5AVF - chains A and B; structure by X-ray diffraction, 1.95 A resolution.

Chain A (and B):
Molecule: Methyl-accepting chemotaxis (MCP) signaling domain protein
From: Vibrio cholerae
Notes: chain B of this document is another copy of the same molecule, construct and numbering; everything in this record applies to it too
UniProt: A0A085T373 (A0A085T373_VIBCL); residues 58-303 here correspond to UniProt positions 30-275 (UniProt number = residue number - 28)
Amino-acid sequence (257 residues; row label = number of the first residue in the row):
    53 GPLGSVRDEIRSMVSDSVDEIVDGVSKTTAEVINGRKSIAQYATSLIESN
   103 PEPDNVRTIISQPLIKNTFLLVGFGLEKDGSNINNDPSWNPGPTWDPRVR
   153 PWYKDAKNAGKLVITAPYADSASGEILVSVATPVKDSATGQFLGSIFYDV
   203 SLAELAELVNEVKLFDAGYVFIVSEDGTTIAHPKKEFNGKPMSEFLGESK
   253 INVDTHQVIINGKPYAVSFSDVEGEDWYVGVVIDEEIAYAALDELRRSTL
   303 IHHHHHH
Not modelled in the structure: 297-309
Sequence notes: expression tag (53-57, 304-309)
Ligand contacts: 2-aminoethanesulfonic acid (TAU): Leu123, Trp141, Pro143, Trp147, Arg152, Trp154, Tyr170, Ala171, Asp172, Ser173, Leu179, Ser181, Phe199, Asp201
From the paper describing this entry:
  - binding site for 2-aminoethanesulfonic acid: Trp141, Trp147, Arg152, Trp154, Tyr170, Asp172, Ser173, Ala174, Asp201
  - mutagenesis - W141A, W147A, R152A, W154A, Y170A, D172A, D201A: decreased signaling
  - mutagenesis - Y221A, H234A: unchanged signaling

Chain A / chain B interface:
Residue-residue contacts (18):
  Ser90(A) with Leu116(B)
  Tyr94(A) with Tyr94(B), hydrophobic; Ile111(B), hydrogen bond (side chain-backbone); Gln114(B); Leu116(B), hydrophobic; Ile117(B)
  Ser97(A) with Gln114(B)
  Leu98(A) with Leu98(B), hydrophobic; Thr110(B)
  Ser101(A) with Thr110(B)
  Thr110(A) with Leu98(B); Ser101(B)
  Ile111(A) with Tyr94(B), hydrogen bond (backbone-side chain)
  Gln114(A) with Tyr94(B); Ser97(B)
  Leu116(A) with Ser90(B); Tyr94(B), hydrophobic
  Ile117(A) with Tyr94(B)
Also at the interface, not in a pair above, chain A (11 interface residues in all): Ala95
Also at the interface, not in a pair above, chain B (11 interface residues in all): Ala95

Overview:
The chain A/chain B interface involves 11 residues from each chain; the contacts include 2 hydrogen bonds. The
hydrogen-bonded pair is Tyr94(A)-Ile111(B). From the paper: a binding site for 2-aminoethanesulfonic acid at
Trp141(A), Trp147(A) and Arg152(A) among others; W141A, W147A and R152A of chain A, among others, reduce
signaling; 9 substitutions were tested in all.
Both chains are Methyl-accepting chemotaxis (MCP) signaling domain protein (Vibrio cholerae). Entry 5AVF (The
ligand binding domain of Mlp37 with taurine) was determined by X-ray diffraction.
